Entry 8GQP (X-ray diffraction, 2.00 A resolution); this record covers chains A and B.

[Chain A]
Name: D-binder
Amino-acid sequence (62 residues; row label = number of the first residue in the row):
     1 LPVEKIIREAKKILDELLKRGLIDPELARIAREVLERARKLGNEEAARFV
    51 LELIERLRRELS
Modified residues: Leu1, Leu14, Leu17, Leu18, Leu22, Leu27, Leu35, Leu41, Leu51, Leu53, Leu57, Leu61 (D-leucine; DLE); Pro2, Pro25 (D-proline; DPR); Val3, Val34, Val50 (D-valine; DVA); Glu4, Glu9, Glu16, Glu26, Glu33, Glu36, Glu44, Glu45, Glu52, Glu55, Glu60 (D-glutamic acid; DGL); Lys5, Lys11, Lys12, Lys19, Lys40 (D-lysine; DLY); Ile6, Ile7, Ile13, Ile23, Ile30, Ile54 (D-isoleucine; DIL); Arg8, Arg20, Arg29, Arg32, Arg37, Arg39, Arg48, Arg56, Arg58, Arg59 (D-arginine; DAR); Ala10, Ala28, Ala31, Ala38, Ala46, Ala47 (D-alanine; DAL); Asp15, Asp24 (D-aspartic acid; DAS); Asn43 (D-asparagine; DSG); Phe49 (D-phenylalanine; DPN); Ser62 (D-serine; DSN)

[Chain B]
Name: L-pep1
Amino-acid sequence (20 residues; each row starts with the number of its first residue):
     1 DEHELLETAARWFYEIAKRA
Unresolved in the structure: 20

[Chain A / chain B interface]
Residue-residue contacts - 25 pairs, chain A then chain B:
  Leu27(A) with Phe13(B); Ile16(B)
  Ile30(A) with Phe13(B)
  Ala31(A) with Phe13(B)
  Val34(A) with Ala10(B); Phe13(B)
  Arg37(A) with Leu6(B); Glu7(B)
  Ala38(A) with Leu6(B)
  Leu41(A) with Glu2(B); Leu6(B)
  Asn43(A) with Glu2(B)
  Ala46(A) with Glu2(B); Leu5(B); Leu6(B)
  Phe49(A) with Leu5(B); Trp12(B)
  Val50(A) with Leu6(B); Ala9(B); Phe13(B)
  Leu53(A) with Ala9(B); Trp12(B); Phe13(B)
  Ile54(A) with Phe13(B)
  Leu57(A) with Phe13(B)
Other interface residues (no listed pair), chain A (15 interface residues in all): Glu45
Other interface residues (no listed pair), chain B (13 interface residues in all): His3, Thr8, Tyr14, Ala17
The authors on this interface:
  - residue pairs: Arg37(A)-Glu7(B)
  - interface residues, chain B: Leu6(B), Phe13(B)

[Overview]
15 residues of chain A and 13 residues of chain B are in contact. The authors report a contact between
Arg37(A) and Glu7(B). The paper reports interface residues Leu6(B) and Phe13(B).
Here chain A is D-binder and chain B is L-pep1. Entry 8GQP (Complex of D-protein binder D-19437 and L-target
L-Pep-1) was determined by X-ray diffraction (same publication as 7YH8).
